Entry 4LG2 (X-ray diffraction, 2.70 A resolution); this record covers chains A and D of the 8 polymer chains in the assembly.

[Chain A (and D)]
Molecule: Polymerase cofactor
Source organism: Reston ebolavirus
Notes: chain D of this document is another copy of the same molecule, construct and numbering; everything in this record applies to it too
UniProtKB: Q8JPY0 (VP35_EBORR); residue numbers follow UniProt; this construct covers 205-329
Sequence (146 residues; each row starts with the number of its first residue):
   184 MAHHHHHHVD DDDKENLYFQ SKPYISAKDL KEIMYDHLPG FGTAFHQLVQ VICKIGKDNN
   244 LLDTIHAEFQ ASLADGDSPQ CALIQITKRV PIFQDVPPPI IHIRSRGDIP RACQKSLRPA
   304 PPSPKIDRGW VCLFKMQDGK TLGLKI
Not modelled in the structure: 184-207
Construct notes: expression tag (184-204)
Swiss-Prot annotation at these positions:
  - modified residue: Ser306 (Phosphoserine)
  - cross-link: Lys298 (Glycyl lysine isopeptide (Lys-Gly) (interchain with G-Cter in ubiquitin))
What the authors report for this chain:
  - binding site for dsRNA: Lys271, Arg301, Arg311, Lys328 (by similarity / conservation)
  - binding site for dsRNA: Arg294 (by similarity / conservation)
  - binding site for dsRNA: Lys298 (by similarity / conservation)

[Interface between chain A and chain D]
Contacting residue pairs (9):
  Asp241(A) - Asp241(D)
  Asn242(A) - Asn242(D)  hydrogen bond
  Asn242(A) - Val279(D)
  Pro274(A) - Asp278(D)
  Ile275(A) - Asn242(D)
  Asp278(A) - Pro274(D)
  Asp278(A) - Ile275(D)
  Asp278(A) - Asp278(D)
  Val279(A) - Asn242(D)
Other interface residues (no listed pair), chain A (7 interface residues in all): Leu244
Other interface residues (no listed pair), chain D (7 interface residues in all): Pro280

[In short]
Chain A and chain D each contribute 7 residues to their interface, with 1 hydrogen bond. Its one
hydrogen-bonded contact is Asn242(A)-Asn242(D). The paper reports a binding site for dsRNA at Lys271(A),
Arg301(A) and Arg311(A) among others.
Chain A and chain D are both Polymerase cofactor (Reston ebolavirus); the structure, Crystal structure of
Reston Ebola virus VP35 RNA binding domain bound to 12-bp dsRNA, was determined by X-ray diffraction.
